Entry 2VET (X-ray diffraction, 2.20 A resolution); this record covers chain A.

[Chain A]
Protein: Thymidylate synthase
From: Escherichia coli
Notes: EC 2.1.1.45
UniProt: P0A884 (TYSY_ECOLI); residues 1-264 here = UniProt positions 1-264
Chain sequence (264 residues; each row starts with the number of its first residue):
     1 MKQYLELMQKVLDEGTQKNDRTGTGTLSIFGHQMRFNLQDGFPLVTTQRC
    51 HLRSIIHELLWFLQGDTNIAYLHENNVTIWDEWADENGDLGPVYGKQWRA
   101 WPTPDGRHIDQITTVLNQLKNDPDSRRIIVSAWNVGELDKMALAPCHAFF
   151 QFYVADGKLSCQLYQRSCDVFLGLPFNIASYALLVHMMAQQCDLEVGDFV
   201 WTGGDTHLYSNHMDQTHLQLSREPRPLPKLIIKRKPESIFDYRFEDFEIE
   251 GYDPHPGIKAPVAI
Construct notes: engineered mutation Gln48 (Lys in P0A884)
Modified / non-standard residues: Met1 (N-carboxymethionine; CXM)
Small-molecule neighbours: 2'-deoxyuridine 5'-monophosphate (UMP): Arg21, Arg126, Arg127, Cys146, His147, Gln165, Arg166, Ser167, Cys168, Asp169, Gly173, Asn177, His207, Tyr209
Curated features (UniProtKB/Swiss-Prot):
  - active site: Cys146 (Nucleophile)
  - binding site (dUMP): Arg21, Arg126, Arg127, Arg166 to Asp169, Asn177, His207 to Tyr209
  - binding site ((6R)-5,10-methylene-5,6,7,8-tetrahydrofolate): His51, Asp169, Ala263
  - mutagenesis: Cys50 (C50Y: Shows 0.2% of wild-type catalytic activity, but substrate affinity is not affected), Arg126 (R126E: Shows 2000-fold decrease in catalytic activity and 600-fold decrease in affinity for dUMP), Asn177 (N177A: Shows 200-fold decrease in catalytic activity, 20-fold decrease in affinity for dUMP, and 10-fold decrease in affinity for mTHF)
Reported in the primary citation:
  - mutagenesis - K48Q (10 fold): decreased binding to 2'-deoxyuridine 5'-monophosphate
  - binding site for 2'-deoxyuridine 5'-monophosphate: His207, Tyr209
  - catalytic residues: Cys146
  - contacts within the chain: Tyr4-Gln219 (water-mediated contact), Gln48-Ile258, Tyr4-Gln48 (water-mediated contact)
  - mutagenesis - K48Q (430 fold): decreased catalytic activity on CH2THF
  - mutagenesis - K48Q (10 fold): decreased binding to dUMP
  - mutagenesis - K48Q: decreased binding to PDDF
  - conformationally variable residues: Cys146

[Summary]
Chain A binds 2'-deoxyuridine 5'-monophosphate. From UniProt: active-site residue Cys146, 11 dUMP-binding
residues, 3 (6R)-5,10-methylene-5,6,7,8-tetrahydrofolate-binding residues and 3 mutagenesis sites. The paper
reports the catalytic residue Cys146; K48Q reduces binding to 2'-deoxyuridine 5'-monophosphate.
Chain A is Thymidylate synthase (Escherichia coli); the structure, Crystal structure of the thymidylate
synthase K48Q complexed with dump, was determined by X-ray diffraction (same publication as 3B5B and 2VF0).
